Entry 6RUI (electron microscopy, 2.70 A resolution); this record covers chains I and A of the 20 polymer chains in the assembly.

Chain I:
Name: DNA-directed RNA polymerase I subunit RPA12
From: Saccharomyces cerevisiae
Reference sequence: P32529 (RPA12_YEAST); residues 1-125 here = UniProt positions 1-125
Sequence (125 residues; row label = number of the first residue in the row):
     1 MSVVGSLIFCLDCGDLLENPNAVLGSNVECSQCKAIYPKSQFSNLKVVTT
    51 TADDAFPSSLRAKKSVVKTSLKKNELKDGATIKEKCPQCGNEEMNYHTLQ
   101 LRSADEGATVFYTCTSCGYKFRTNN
Unresolved in the structure: 1
UniProt features mapped onto this chain:
  - zinc finger: Cys10 to Cys33 (C4-type), Ile82 to Arg122 (TFIIS-type)
  - binding site (Zn(2+)): Cys10, Cys13, Cys30, Cys33, Cys86, Cys89, Cys114, Cys117
  - mutagenesis: Cys10 (C10S: Severe growth defect), Cys13 (C13S: No effect), Cys30 (C30S: Limited growth defect), Cys33 (C33S: No effect)

Chain A:
Name: DNA-directed RNA polymerase I subunit RPA190
From: Saccharomyces cerevisiae
Notes: EC 2.7.7.6
Reference sequence: P10964 (RPA1_YEAST); residues 1-1664 here = UniProt positions 1-1664
Sequence (1664 residues; each row starts with the number of its first residue):
     1 MDISKPVGSEITSVDFGILTAKEIRNLSAKQITNPTVLDNLGHPVSGGLY
    51 DLALGAFLRNLCSTCGLDEKFCPGHQGHIELPVPCYNPLFFNQLYIYLRA
   101 SCLFCHHFRLKSVEVHRYACKLRLLQYGLIDESYKLDEITLGSLNSSMYT
   151 DDEAIEDNEDEMDGEGSKQSKDISSTLLNELKSKRSEYVDMAIAKALSDG
   201 RTTERGSFTATVNDERKKLVHEFHKKLLSRGKCDNCGMFSPKFRKDGFTK
   251 IFETALNEKQITNNRVKGFIRQDMIKKQKQAKKLDGSNEASANDEESFDV
   301 GRNPTTRPKTGSTYILSTEVKNILDTVFRKEQCVLQYVFHSRPNLSRKLV
   351 KADSFFMDVLVVPPTRFRLPSKLGEEVHENSQNQLLSKVLTTSLLIRDLN
   401 DDLSKLQKDKVSLEDRRVIFSRLMNAFVTIQNDVNAFIDSTKAQGRTSGK
   451 VPIPGVKQALEKKEGLFRKHMMGKRVNYAARSVISPDPNIETNEIGVPPV
   501 FAVKLTYPEPVTAYNIAELRQAVINGPDKWPGATQIQNEDGSLVSLIGMS
   551 VEQRKALANQLLTPSSNVSTHTLNKKVYRHIKNRDVVLMNRQPTLHKASM
   601 MGHKVRVLPNEKTLRLHYANTGAYNADFDGDEMNMHFPQNENARAEALNL
   651 ANTDSQYLTPTSGSPVRGLIQDHISAGVWLTSKDSFFTREQYQQYIYGCI
   701 RPEDGHTTRSKIVTLPPTIFKPYPLWTGKQIITTVLLNVTPPDMPGINLI
   751 SKNKIKNEYWGKGSLENEVLFKDGALLCGILDKSQYGASKYGIVHSLHEV
   801 YGPEVAAKVLSVLGRLFTNYITATAFTCGMDDLRLTAEGNKWRTDILKTS
   851 VDTGREAAAEVTNLDKDTPADDPELLKRLQEILRDNNKSGILDAVTSSKV
   901 NAITSQVVSKCVPDGTMKKFPCNSMQAMALSGAKGSNVNVSQIMCLLGQQ
   951 ALEGRRVPVMVSGKTLPSFKPYETDAMAGGYVKGRFYSGIKPQEYYFHCM
  1001 AGREGLIDTAVKTSRSGYLQRCLTKQLEGVHVSYDNSIRDADGTLVQFMY
  1051 GGDAIDITKESHMTQFEFCLDNYYALLKKYNPSALIEHLDVESALKYSKK
  1101 TLKYRKKHSKEPHYKQSVKYDPVLAKYNPAKYLGSVSENFQDKLESFLDK
  1151 NSKLFKSSDGVNEKKFRALMQLKYMRSLINPGEAVGIIASQSVGEPSTQM
  1201 TLNTFHFAGHGAANVTLGIPRLREIVMTASAAIKTPQMTLPIWNDVSDEQ
  1251 ADTFCKSISKVLLSEVIDKVIVTETTGTSNTAGGNAARSYVIHMRFFDNN
  1301 EYSEEYDVSKEELQNVISNQFIHLLEAAIVKEIKKQKRTTGPDIGVAVPR
  1351 LQTDVANSSSNSKRLEEDNDEEQSHKKTKQAVSYDEPDEDEIETMREAEK
  1401 SSDEEGIDSDKESDSDSEDEDVDMNEQINKSIVEANNNMNKVQRDRQSAI
  1451 ISHHRFITKYNFDDESGKWCEFKLELAADTEKLLMVNIVEEICRKSIIRQ
  1501 IPHIDRCVHPEPENGKRVLVTEGVNFQAMWDQEAFIDVDGITSNDVAAVL
  1551 KTYGVEAARNTIVNEINNVFSRYAISVSFRHLDLIADMMTRQGTYLAFNR
  1601 QGMETSTSSFMKMSYETTCQFLTKAVLDNEREQLDSPSARIVVGKLNNVG
  1651 TGSFDVLAKVPNAA
Unresolved in the structure: 23, 142-171, 271-311, 407-416, 1154-1159, 1206-1213, 1279-1286, 1339-1432, 1664
UniProt features mapped onto this chain:
  - region: Pro992 to Glu1004 (Bridging helix)
  - binding site (Zn(2+)): Cys62, Cys65, Cys72, His75, Cys102, Cys105, Cys233, Cys236
  - binding site (Mg(2+)): Asp627, Asp629, Asp631
  - modified residue (Phosphoserine): Ser889, Ser1636

Chain I / chain A interface:
Pairs across the interface (101):
  Asn19(I) - Arg1288(A)
  Asn21(I) - Thr1276(A)  hydrogen bond
  Asn21(I) - Gly1277(A)
  Asn21(I) - Ala1478(A)
  Ala22(I) - Ala1478(A)
  Asn44(I) - Thr1275(A)
  Asn44(I) - Thr1276(A)
  Asn44(I) - Gly1277(A)
  Asn44(I) - Thr1278(A)
  Leu45(I) - Glu1274(A)
  Leu45(I) - Thr1275(A)
  Leu45(I) - Thr1276(A)
  Lys46(I) - Glu1274(A)
  Lys46(I) - Thr1275(A)
  Val47(I) - Val1272(A)
  Val47(I) - Thr1273(A)
  Val47(I) - Glu1274(A)  hydrogen bond (backbone-backbone)
  Val47(I) - Lys1482(A)
  Val48(I) - Ile1271(A)  hydrophobic
  Val48(I) - Val1272(A)
  Val48(I) - Thr1273(A)
  Thr49(I) - Val1270(A)
  Thr49(I) - Ile1271(A)
  Thr49(I) - Val1272(A)  hydrogen bond (backbone-backbone)
  Thr49(I) - Val1486(A)
  Thr50(I) - Lys1269(A)
  Thr50(I) - Val1270(A)
  Thr50(I) - Ile1271(A)
  Thr51(I) - Lys1269(A)
  Thr51(I) - Val1270(A)  hydrogen bond (backbone-backbone)
  Thr51(I) - Val1486(A)
  Thr51(I) - Glu1490(A)  hydrogen bond
  Ala52(I) - Glu1490(A)
  Ala55(I) - Glu1490(A)
  Ala55(I) - Arg1494(A)  hydrogen bond (backbone-side chain)
  Phe56(I) - Ser1264(A)
  Phe56(I) - Ile1267(A)  hydrophobic
  Phe56(I) - Cys1493(A)  hydrophobic
  Ser58(I) - Glu1265(A)
  Ser58(I) - Tyr1306(A)
  Ser59(I) - Glu1305(A)
  Ser59(I) - Tyr1306(A)  hydrogen bond
  Leu60(I) - Phe1297(A)  hydrophobic
  Leu60(I) - Glu1301(A)
  Leu60(I) - Tyr1302(A)  hydrophobic
  Leu60(I) - Glu1305(A)
  Leu60(I) - Tyr1306(A)
  Arg61(I) - Ile1267(A)  hydrogen bond (side chain-backbone)
  Arg61(I) - Asp1268(A)  hydrogen bond (side chain-backbone)
  Lys63(I) - Glu1305(A)
  Lys64(I) - Phe1297(A)
  Lys64(I) - Glu1301(A)  salt bridge
  Ser65(I) - Lys888(A)
  Val66(I) - Thr862(A)
  Val66(I) - Asn863(A)  hydrogen bond (backbone-side chain)
  Val66(I) - Arg878(A)
  Val66(I) - Glu881(A)
  Val67(I) - Val861(A)
  Val67(I) - Thr862(A)
  Val67(I) - Asn863(A)
  Val67(I) - Arg878(A)
  Val67(I) - Lys888(A)
  Lys68(I) - Glu860(A)  salt bridge
  Lys68(I) - Val861(A)  hydrogen bond (backbone-backbone)
  Lys68(I) - Asn863(A)
  Thr69(I) - Asn887(A)
  Thr69(I) - Lys888(A)
  Leu71(I) - Ile891(A)  hydrophobic
  Leu71(I) - Val895(A)  hydrophobic
  Lys73(I) - His1509(A)  hydrogen bond (side chain-backbone)
  Lys73(I) - Pro1510(A)  hydrogen bond (side chain-backbone)
  Lys73(I) - Glu1511(A)
  Leu76(I) - Ala894(A)
  Asp78(I) - Asn901(A)  hydrogen bond
  Gly79(I) - Asn901(A)
  Gly79(I) - Ser905(A)  hydrogen bond (backbone-side chain)
  Thr81(I) - Ser905(A)
  Lys83(I) - Ser909(A)
  Glu84(I) - Asn937(A)
  Lys85(I) - Lys756(A)
  Lys85(I) - Asn767(A)
  Glu92(I) - Lys756(A)  salt bridge
  Tyr96(I) - Thr904(A)
  Tyr96(I) - Val938(A)  hydrophobic
  His97(I) - Ala951(A)
  Thr98(I) - Val938(A)
  Leu99(I) - Glu1004(A)
  Gln100(I) - Gly1005(A)
  Gln100(I) - Leu1006(A)
  Leu101(I) - Thr1009(A)  hydrogen bond (backbone-side chain)
  Leu101(I) - Leu1202(A)  hydrophobic
  Arg102(I) - Leu1006(A)
  Val110(I) - Ser936(A)
  Val110(I) - Val938(A)  hydrophobic
  Phe111(I) - Leu1202(A)  hydrophobic
  Tyr112(I) - Ser936(A)
  Tyr112(I) - Val938(A)
  Lys120(I) - Ala1574(A)
  Asn125(I) - Gly932(A)
  Asn125(I) - Lys934(A)
  Asn125(I) - Gly935(A)
Interface residues without a listed pair, chain I (55 interface residues in all): Ser6, Ser43, Ser70, Asn74, Ala80, Ile82, Ala104, Ala108
Interface residues without a listed pair, chain A (74 interface residues in all): Asn753, Lys754, Ile755, Lys783, Ile882, Ser897, Ser898, Ala902, Gln906, Val908, Pro913, Asn939, Gln942, Gly1002, Asp1479

In short:
55 residues of chain I face 74 of chain A across their interface; the contacts include 16 hydrogen bonds and 3
salt bridges. Polar pairs include Lys64(I)-Glu1301(A), Lys68(I)-Glu860(A) and Glu92(I)-Lys756(A).
Chain I is DNA-directed RNA polymerase I subunit RPA12 and chain A is DNA-directed RNA polymerase I subunit
RPA190, both from Saccharomyces cerevisiae; the structure, RNA Polymerase I Pre-initiation complex DNA opening
intermediate 2, was determined by electron microscopy (same publication as 6RQH, 6RQL, 6RQT, 6RRD, 6RUO and
6RWE).
